PDB entry 8ATR | X-ray diffraction, 1.70 A resolution | chains A and P

== Chain A ==
Protein: 14-3-3 protein sigma
Organism: Homo sapiens
UniProtKB: P31947 (1433S_HUMAN); numbering as in UniProt (aligned over 1-231)
Amino-acid sequence (236 residues; row label = number of the first residue in the row; numbers below 1 keep their minus sign (Gly-4 is residue -4)):
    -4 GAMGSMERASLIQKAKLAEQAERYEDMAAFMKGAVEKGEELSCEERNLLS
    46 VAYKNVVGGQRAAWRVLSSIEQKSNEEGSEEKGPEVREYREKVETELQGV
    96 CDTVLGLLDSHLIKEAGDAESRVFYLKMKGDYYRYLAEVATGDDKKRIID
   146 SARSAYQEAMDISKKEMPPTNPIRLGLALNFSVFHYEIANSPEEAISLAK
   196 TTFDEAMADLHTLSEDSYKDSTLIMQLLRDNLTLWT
Glycans and other covalent adducts: compound O6L linked to Cys38
Differences from the reference sequence: expression tag (-4 to 0)
Metal / ion sites: Mg2+ site 1: Glu75, Glu161; Mg2+ site 2 near Glu89 (its only coordinating residue here)
Ligand contacts: O6L (2-chloranyl-N-[[1-[1-(4-chloranylphenoxy)cyclopentyl]carbonylpiperidin-4-yl]methyl]ethanamide): Arg41, Asn42, Phe119, Lys122, Pro167, Ile168, Gly171, Asp215, Leu218, Ile219
Swiss-Prot annotation at these positions:
  - site (Interaction with phosphoserine on interacting protein): Arg56, Arg129
  - modified residue (Phosphoserine): Ser5, Ser74
Reported in the primary citation:
  - binding site for O6L: Cys38, Leu218, Ile219

== Chain P ==
Protein: RAF proto-oncogene serine/threonine-protein kinase
Notes: EC 2.7.11.1
UniProtKB: P04049 (RAF1_HUMAN); residues 255-263 here = UniProt positions 255-263
Amino-acid sequence (9 residues; row label = number of the first residue in the row):
   255 QRSTSTPNV
Modified positions: Ser259 (phosphoserine; SEP)
Ligand contacts: O6L (2-chloranyl-N-[[1-[1-(4-chloranylphenoxy)cyclopentyl]carbonylpiperidin-4-yl]methyl]ethanamide): Thr260, Pro261, Asn262, Val263
Swiss-Prot annotation at these positions:
  - modified residue: Ser259 (Phosphoserine)
  - natural variant: Arg256 (R256S: In NS5), Ser257 (S257L: In NS5 and LPRD2), Ser259 (S259A: In an ovarian serous carcinoma sample; S259F: In NS5), Thr260 (T260I: In hypertrophic cardiomyopathy; uncertain significance; T260R: In NS5), Pro261 (P261A: In NS5; P261L: In NS5; P261S: In NS5), Val263 (V263A: In NS5)
Reported in the primary citation:
  - post-translational modification sites: Ser259 (citing earlier work)

== Chain A / chain P interface ==
Contacting residue pairs (27):
  Asn42(A) with Val263(P)
  Val46(A) with Asn262(P); Val263(P), hydrophobic
  Lys49(A) with Thr260(P), hydrogen bond (side chain-backbone); Asn262(P)
  Asn50(A) with Asn262(P)
  Arg56(A) with Ser259(P)
  Arg60(A) with Arg256(P)
  Arg129(A) with Ser259(P)
  Tyr130(A) with Ser259(P)
  Gly171(A) with Thr260(P), hydrogen bond (backbone-side chain)
  Leu174(A) with Thr258(P); Ser259(P); Thr260(P)
  Asn175(A) with Ser259(P); Thr260(P), hydrogen bond (side chain-backbone)
  Val178(A) with Thr258(P)
  Tyr181(A) with Ser257(P)
  Glu182(A) with Arg256(P); Ser257(P), hydrogen bond
  Leu222(A) with Pro261(P)
  Asn226(A) with Ser257(P); Thr258(P), hydrogen bond (side chain-backbone)
  Leu229(A) with Gln255(P); Arg256(P); Ser257(P)
  Trp230(A) with Ser257(P), hydrogen bond
Also at the interface, not in a pair above, chain A (20 interface residues in all): Ser45, Lys122

== In short ==
20 residues of chain A and 9 residues of chain P are in contact, with 6 hydrogen bonds. Among the polar pairs
are Lys49(A)-Thr260(P), Gly171(A)-Thr260(P) and Asn175(A)-Thr260(P). Ligands of chain P: compound O6L. From
the paper: a binding site for O6L at Cys38(A), Leu218(A) and Ile219(A); a modification site at Ser259(P).
Here chain A is 14-3-3 protein sigma (Homo sapiens) and chain P is RAF proto-oncogene serine/threonine-protein
kinase. Entry 8ATR (Small molecular stabilizer for C-RAF (pS259) and 14-3-3 (1075297)) was determined by X-ray
diffraction together with 8AI0, 8ALR, 8ALT, 8ALV, 8ALW, 8AM7 and 32 further entries from the same study.
